PDB entry 6YBV | electron microscopy, 3.80 A resolution | chains w and t of the 5 polymer chains in the assembly

== Chain w ==
Molecule: Initiator methionine tRNA
Organism: Homo sapiens
Sequence (75 nucleotides; numbered 1 to 75; the number before each row is that of its first residue):
     1 AGCAGAGUGGCGCAGCGGAAGCGUGCUGGGCCCAUAACCCAGAGGUCGAU
    51 GGAUCGAAACCAUCCUCUGCUACCA

== Chain t ==
Molecule: Eukaryotic translation initiation factor 2 subunit 3
Organism: Homo sapiens
Notes: EC 3.6.5.3
UniProtKB: P41091 (IF2G_HUMAN); residue numbers follow UniProt; this construct covers 1-472
Amino-acid sequence (472 residues; row label = number of the first residue in the row):
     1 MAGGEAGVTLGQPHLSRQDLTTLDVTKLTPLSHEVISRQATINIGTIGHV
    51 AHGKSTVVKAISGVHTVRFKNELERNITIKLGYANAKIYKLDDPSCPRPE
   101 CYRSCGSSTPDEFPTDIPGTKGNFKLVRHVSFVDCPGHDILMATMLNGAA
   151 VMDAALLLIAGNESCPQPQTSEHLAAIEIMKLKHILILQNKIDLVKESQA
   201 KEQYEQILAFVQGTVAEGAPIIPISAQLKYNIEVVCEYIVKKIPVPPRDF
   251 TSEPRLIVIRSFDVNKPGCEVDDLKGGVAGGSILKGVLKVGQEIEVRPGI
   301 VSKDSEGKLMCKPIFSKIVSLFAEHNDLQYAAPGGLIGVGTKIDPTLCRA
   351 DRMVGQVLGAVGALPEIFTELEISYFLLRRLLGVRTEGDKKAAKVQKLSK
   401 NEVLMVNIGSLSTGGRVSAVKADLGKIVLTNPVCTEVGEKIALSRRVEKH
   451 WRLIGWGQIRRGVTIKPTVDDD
Unresolved in the structure: 1-33, 89-128, 262-277, 304-307, 386-396, 461-472
Swiss-Prot annotation at these positions:
  - region: Gly48 to Ser55 (G1), Asn76 to Lys80 (G2), Asp134 to Gly137 (G3), Asn190 to Asp193 (G4), Ser225 to Gln227 (G5), Gly457 to Val469 (Interacts with CDC123)
  - binding site (GTP): Ala51 to Thr56, Asn190 to Asp193, Ser225 to Gln227
  - modified residue: Ala2 (N-acetylalanine), Ser16 (Phosphoserine)
  - natural variant: Ser108 (S108R: In MEHMO; uncertain significance), Thr144 (T144I: In MEHMO), Ile159 (I159L: In MEHMO), Ile222 (I222T: In MEHMO), Ile259 (I259M: In MEHMO), Pro432 (P432S: Found in patients with hypopituitarism with glucose dysregulation)

== Chain w / chain t interface ==
Contacting residue pairs - 12 pairs, chain w then chain t:
  A72(w) - Lys70(t)  base contact
  C73(w) - Arg349(t)  phosphate contact
  C73(w) - Ala350(t)  sugar contact
  C74(w) - Arg68(t)  hydrogen bond to the base
  C74(w) - Ser261(t)  phosphate contact
  C74(w) - Val278(t)  phosphate contact
  C74(w) - Ala350(t)  hydrogen bond to the phosphate
  C74(w) - Asp351(t)  hydrogen bond to the phosphate
  A75(w) - Val67(t)  hydrogen bond to the base
  A75(w) - Arg68(t)  hydrogen bond to the base
  A75(w) - Arg260(t)  phosphate contact
  A75(w) - Val278(t)  phosphate contact
Other interface residues (no listed pair), chain t (12 interface residues in all): Phe69, Ala279, His325

== In short ==
4 residues of chain w and 12 residues of chain t are in contact; the contacts include 5 hydrogen bonds. Polar
contacts include C74(w)-Arg68(t), A75(w)-Val67(t) and A75(w)-Arg68(t). UniProt lists 13 GTP-binding residues
on chain t.
Chain w is Initiator methionine tRNA and chain t is Eukaryotic translation initiation factor 2 subunit 3, both
from Homo sapiens; the structure, Structure of a human 48S translational initiation complex - eIF2-TC, was
determined by electron microscopy.
